PDB entry 1JTY | X-ray diffraction, 2.97 A resolution | chains B and A

== Chain B (and A) ==
Protein: Hypothetical transcriptional regulator in qaca 5'REGION
Organism: Staphylococcus aureus
Notes: chain A of this document is another copy of the same molecule, construct and numbering; everything in this record applies to it too
UniProtKB: P0A0N4 (QACR_STAAU); residue numbers follow UniProt; this construct covers 1-188
Amino-acid sequence (194 residues; each row starts with the number of its first residue):
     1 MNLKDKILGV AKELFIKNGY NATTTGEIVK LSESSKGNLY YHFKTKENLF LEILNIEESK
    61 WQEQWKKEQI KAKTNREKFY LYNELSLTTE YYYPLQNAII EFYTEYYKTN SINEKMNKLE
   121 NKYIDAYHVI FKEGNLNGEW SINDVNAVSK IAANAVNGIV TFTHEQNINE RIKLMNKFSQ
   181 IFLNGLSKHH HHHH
Unresolved in the structure: 1, 188-194
Construct notes: engineered mutation Ala72 (Cys in P0A0N4), Ser141 (Cys in P0A0N4); expression tag (189-194)
Ligand contacts: ethidium (ET): Asn97, Thr161, Phe162

== Chain B / chain A interface ==
Contacting residue pairs (57; chain B residue first):
  Gln96(B) - Phe162(A)
  Asn97(B) - Tyr107(A)
  Ile100(B) - Ile100(A)  hydrophobic
  Ile100(B) - Thr161(A)
  Glu101(B) - Ile100(A)
  Glu101(B) - Thr104(A)
  Tyr103(B) - Thr161(A)
  Tyr103(B) - Phe162(A)  hydrogen bond (side chain-backbone)
  Tyr103(B) - His164(A)
  Tyr103(B) - Glu165(A)  hydrogen bond
  Thr104(B) - Asn97(A)  hydrogen bond
  Thr104(B) - Ile100(A)
  Tyr107(B) - His164(A)  hydrogen bond (side chain-backbone)
  Tyr107(B) - Glu165(A)
  Ile112(B) - Glu165(A)
  Glu120(B) - Glu165(A)
  Ala147(B) - Leu174(A)  hydrophobic
  Lys150(B) - Gln166(A)
  Ile151(B) - Leu174(A)
  Ile151(B) - Lys177(A)
  Ile151(B) - Phe178(A)
  Asn154(B) - Gly158(A)
  Asn154(B) - Ile159(A)
  Asn154(B) - Phe162(A)
  Asn154(B) - Thr163(A)  hydrogen bond
  Ala155(B) - Ala155(A)
  Asn157(B) - Phe162(A)
  Gly158(B) - Asn154(A)
  Gly158(B) - Gly158(A)
  Gly158(B) - Phe162(A)
  Ile159(B) - Ile151(A)  hydrophobic
  Ile159(B) - Asn154(A)
  Thr161(B) - Phe162(A)
  Phe162(B) - Asn154(A)
  Phe162(B) - Asn157(A)
  Phe162(B) - Gly158(A)
  Phe162(B) - Thr161(A)
  Thr163(B) - Asn154(A)
  His164(B) - Tyr107(A)
  Glu165(B) - Asn113(A)  hydrogen bond
  Glu165(B) - Asn117(A)
  Gln166(B) - Lys150(A)
  Glu170(B) - Lys150(A)  salt bridge
  Leu174(B) - Ala147(A)
  Leu174(B) - Ile151(A)
  Lys177(B) - Asp144(A)  salt bridge
  Lys177(B) - Ile151(A)
  Phe178(B) - Ile151(A)  hydrophobic
  Ile181(B) - Phe182(A)
  Ile181(B) - Gly185(A)
  Ile181(B) - Leu186(A)  hydrophobic
  Phe182(B) - Ile181(A)
  Asn184(B) - Asn184(A)
  Asn184(B) - Gly185(A)
  Gly185(B) - Ile181(A)
  Gly185(B) - Asn184(A)
  Gly185(B) - Gly185(A)
Interface residues without a listed pair, chain B (34 interface residues in all): Asp144, Val148, Leu186
Interface residues without a listed pair, chain A (32 interface residues in all): Glu120, Val148, Arg171

== In short ==
34 residues of chain B face 32 of chain A across their interface; the contacts include 6 hydrogen bonds and 2
salt bridges. Polar pairs include Glu170(B)-Lys150(A), Lys177(B)-Asp144(A) and Tyr103(B)-Phe162(A). Chain B
binds ethidium.
Chain B and chain A are both Hypothetical transcriptional regulator in qaca 5'REGION (Staphylococcus aureus);
the structure, Crystal structure of the multidrug binding transcriptional regulator QacR bound to ethidium,
was determined by X-ray diffraction, deposited together with 1JT6, 1JUM, 1JUP, 1JUS and 1JTX.
